7KEP - chain A; structure by X-ray diffraction, 1.92 A resolution.

Chain A:
Molecule: Beta-lactamase
From: Clostridioides difficile
Notes: EC 3.5.2.6
UniProt: A0A160YKM3 (A0A160YKM3_CLODI); residues 1-312 here = UniProt positions 1-312
Sequence (312 residues; each row starts with the number of its first residue):
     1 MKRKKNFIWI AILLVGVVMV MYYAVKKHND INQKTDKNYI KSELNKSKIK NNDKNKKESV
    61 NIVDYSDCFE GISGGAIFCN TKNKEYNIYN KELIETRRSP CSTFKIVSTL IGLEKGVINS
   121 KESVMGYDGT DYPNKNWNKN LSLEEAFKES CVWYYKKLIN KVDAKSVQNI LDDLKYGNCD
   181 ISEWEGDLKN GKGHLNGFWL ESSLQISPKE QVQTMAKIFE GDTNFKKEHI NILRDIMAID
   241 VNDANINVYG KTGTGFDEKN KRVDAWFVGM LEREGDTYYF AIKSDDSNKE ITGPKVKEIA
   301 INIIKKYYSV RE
Unresolved in the structure: 1-58, 310-312
Differences from the reference sequence: engineered mutation Ala238 (Lys in A0A160YKM3), Ala244 (Lys in A0A160YKM3)
Modified / non-standard residues: Lys105 (lysine nz-carboxylic acid; KCX)
Covalent attachments: NXL104, bound form (NXL) linked to Ser102
Ligand contacts:
  - Avibactam (FYG; (2S,5R)-7-oxo-6-(sulfooxy)-1,6-diazabicyclo[3.2.1]octane-2-carboxamide): Ile239, Asp240, Val241, Asn242, Lys297, Ile301, Lys305
  - NXL104, bound form (NXL; (2S,5R)-1-formyl-5-[(sulfooxy)amino]piperidine-2-carboxamide): Cys101, Lys105, Ser150, Val152, Leu200, Lys251, Thr252, Gly253, Thr254, Gly293, Pro294

Overview:
Chain A binds Avibactam. NXL104, bound form is covalently linked to Ser102.
Chain A is Beta-lactamase (Clostridioides difficile); the structure, avibactam-CDD-1 2 minute complex, was
determined by X-ray diffraction (same publication as 7KEQ and 7KER).
